PDB entry 5G35 | X-ray diffraction, 2.00 A resolution | chains A and D of the 6 polymer chains in the assembly

Chain A:
Protein: RAD14
Source organism: Saccharomyces cerevisiae
Reference sequence: P28519 (RAD14_YEAST); residues 188-306 here = UniProt positions 188-306
Amino-acid sequence (131 residues; row label = number of the first residue in the row):
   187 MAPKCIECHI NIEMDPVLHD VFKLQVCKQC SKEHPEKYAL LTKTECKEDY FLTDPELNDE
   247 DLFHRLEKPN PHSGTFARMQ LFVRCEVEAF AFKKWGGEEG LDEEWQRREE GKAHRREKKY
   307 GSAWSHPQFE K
Disordered / not traced: 187, 302-317
Construct notes: initiating methionine (187); expression tag (307-317)
Ion coordination: Zn2+: Cys191, Cys194, Cys213, Cys216
UniProt features mapped onto this chain:
  - zinc finger: Cys191 to Cys216
  - binding site (Zn(2+)): Cys191, Cys194, Cys213, Cys216
  - mutagenesis: Val207 (V207M: In RAD14-2; loss of recognition of cyclobutane pyrimidine dimers), Cys216 (C216Y: In RAD14-2; loss of recognition of cyclobutane pyrimidine dimers)

Chain D:
Molecule: 14-nt DNA strand
Source organism: Synthetic construct
Sequence (14 nucleotides; numbered 1 to 14; the number before each row is that of its first residue):
     1 GTGATGACGT AGAG

Interface between chain A and chain D:
Residue-residue contacts (8):
  Thr239(A) - DA7(D)  phosphate contact
  Pro241(A) - DG6(D)  phosphate contact
  Phe262(A) - DG14(D)  stacking on the base
  Trp281(A) - DC8(D)  phosphate contact
  Arg294(A) - DC8(D)  salt bridge to the phosphate
  Arg294(A) - DG9(D)  salt bridge to the phosphate
  Arg301(A) - DG9(D)  phosphate contact
  Arg301(A) - DT10(D)  salt bridge to the phosphate
Other interface residues (no listed pair), chain A (8 interface residues in all): Asn256, Lys298

Summary:
The interface between chain A and chain D involves 8 residues on one side and 6 on the other; the contacts
include 3 salt bridges and 1 aromatic stacking contact. Among the polar pairs are Arg294(A)-DC8(D),
Arg294(A)-DG9(D) and Arg301(A)-DT10(D).
Here chain A is RAD14 (Saccharomyces cerevisiae) and chain D is a 14-nt DNA strand (Synthetic construct).
Entry 5G35 (Structure of Rad14 in complex with acetylaminopyren-C8-guanine containing DNA) was determined by
X-ray diffraction (same publication as 5G32, 5G33 and 5G34).
